Entry 3TZ6 (X-ray diffraction, 1.95 A resolution); this record covers chain A.

# Chain A
Protein: Aspartate-semialdehyde dehydrogenase
Source organism: Mycobacterium tuberculosis
Notes: EC 1.2.1.11
UniProtKB: P0A542 (DHAS_MYCTU); residue numbers follow UniProt; this construct covers 2-345
Sequence (344 residues; numbered 2 to 345; the number before each row is that of its first residue):
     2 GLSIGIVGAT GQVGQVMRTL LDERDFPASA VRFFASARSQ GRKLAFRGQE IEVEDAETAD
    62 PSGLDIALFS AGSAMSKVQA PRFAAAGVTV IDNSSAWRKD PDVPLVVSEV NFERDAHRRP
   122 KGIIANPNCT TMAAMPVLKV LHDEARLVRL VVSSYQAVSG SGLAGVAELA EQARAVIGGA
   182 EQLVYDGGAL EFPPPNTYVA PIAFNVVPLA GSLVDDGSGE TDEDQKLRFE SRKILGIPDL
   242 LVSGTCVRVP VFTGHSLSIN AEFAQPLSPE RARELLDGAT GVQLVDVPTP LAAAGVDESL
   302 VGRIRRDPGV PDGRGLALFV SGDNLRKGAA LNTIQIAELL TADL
Unresolved in the structure: 344-345
Small-molecule neighbours: cysteine (CYS): N129, C130, T131, Q157, A158, G161, E224, R249, H256, N325

# Summary
Bound to chain A: cysteine.
Chain A is Aspartate-semialdehyde dehydrogenase (Mycobacterium tuberculosis); the structure, Crystal structure
of Aspartate semialdehyde dehydrogenase Complexed With inhibitor SMCS (CYS) And Phosphate From Mycobacterium
tuberculosis ..., was determined by X-ray diffraction, deposited together with 3VOS.
